PDB entry 8E8C | X-ray diffraction, 2.25 A resolution | chains A and T of the 3 polymer chains in the assembly

== Chain A ==
Molecule: DNA polymerase eta
From: Homo sapiens
Notes: EC 2.7.7.7
UniProtKB: Q9Y253 (POLH_HUMAN); numbering as in UniProt (aligned over 1-432)
Sequence (435 residues; each row starts with the number of its first residue; numbers below 1 keep their minus sign (Gly-2 is residue -2)):
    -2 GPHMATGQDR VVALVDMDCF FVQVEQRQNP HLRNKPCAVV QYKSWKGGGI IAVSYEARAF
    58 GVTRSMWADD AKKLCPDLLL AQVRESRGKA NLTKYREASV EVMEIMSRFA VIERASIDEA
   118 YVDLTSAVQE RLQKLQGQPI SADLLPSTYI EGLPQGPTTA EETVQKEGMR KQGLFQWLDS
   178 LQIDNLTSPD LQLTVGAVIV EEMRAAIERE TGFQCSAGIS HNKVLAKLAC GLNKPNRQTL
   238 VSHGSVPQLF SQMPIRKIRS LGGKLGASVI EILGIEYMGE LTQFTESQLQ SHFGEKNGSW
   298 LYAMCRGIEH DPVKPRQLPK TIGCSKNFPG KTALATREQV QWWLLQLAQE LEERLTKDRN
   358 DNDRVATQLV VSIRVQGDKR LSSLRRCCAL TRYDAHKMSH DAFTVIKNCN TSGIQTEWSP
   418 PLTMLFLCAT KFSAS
Unresolved in the structure: 154-161, 411-412
Sequence notes: expression tag (-2 to 0)
Curated features (UniProtKB/Swiss-Prot):
  - binding site (Mg(2+)): Asp13, Met14, Asp115, Glu116
  - binding site (Mn(2+)): Asp13, Met14, Asp115, Glu116
  - binding site (a 2'-deoxyribonucleoside 5'-triphosphate): Arg61
  - natural variant: Val37 (deletion: In XPV), Leu75 (deletion: In XPV), Arg93 (R93P: In XPV), Arg111 (R111H: In XPV), Thr122 (T122P: In XPV), Gly153 (G153D: In a breast cancer sample), Thr191 (T191P: In XPV), Gly263 (G263V: In XPV), Val266 (V266D: In XPV), Gly295 (G295R: In XPV), Arg361 (R361S: In XPV)
  - mutagenesis: Tyr52 (Y52A/F: Reduces DNA polymerase activity; Y52E: Reduces DNA polymerase activity. Increases fidelity of replication and reduces translesion bypass), Arg61 (R61A: Reduces enzymatic activity by two-thirds), Ser62 (S62G: Increased DNA polymerase activity and translesion bypass compared to wild-type), Ala68 (A68S/V: Severe reduction in thymine dimer translesion bypass), Asn324 to Pro326 (Reduces binding to chromatin and to monoubiquitinated PCNA. Abolishes binding to monoubiquitinated PCNA; when associated with 705-E--H-713 Del)
Metal / ion sites: Mn2+ site 1: Asp13, Met14, Asp115 (together with 2'-deoxyguanosine-5'-triphosphate); Mn2+ site 2: Asp13, Asp115 (together with 2'-deoxyguanosine-5'-triphosphate) (shared with 1 residue of chain P)
Ligand contacts: 2'-deoxyguanosine-5'-triphosphate (DGT): Asp13, Met14, Asp15, Cys16, Phe17, Phe18, Gln38, Ile48, Ala49, Tyr52, Arg55, Arg61, Leu89, Ile114, Asp115, Lys231
Reported in the primary citation:
  - mutagenesis - S113A (3-fold): decreased catalytic activity on dN primer end

== Chain T ==
Molecule: 12-nt DNA strand
Sequence (12 nucleotides; each row starts with the number of its first residue):
     2 CATTATGACG CT

== Chain A / chain T interface ==
Residue-residue contacts (40; chain A residue first):
  Gln38(A) - DT5(T)  hydrogen bond to the base
  Gln38(A) - DA6(T)  sugar contact
  Tyr39(A) - DT5(T)  phosphate contact
  Tyr39(A) - DA6(T)  hydrogen bond to the phosphate
  Trp42(A) - DA3(T)  stacking on the base
  Arg61(A) - DT5(T)  hydrogen bond to the base
  Ser62(A) - DT4(T)  sugar contact
  Trp64(A) - DA3(T)  phosphate contact
  Trp64(A) - DT4(T)  phosphate contact
  Lys86(A) - DT7(T)  salt bridge to the phosphate
  Leu89(A) - DA6(T)  phosphate contact
  Leu89(A) - DT7(T)  phosphate contact
  Arg93(A) - DT7(T)  salt bridge to the phosphate
  Arg93(A) - DG8(T)  salt bridge to the phosphate
  Glu110(A) - DC10(T)  phosphate contact
  Lys293(A) - DC12(T)  salt bridge to the phosphate
  Lys311(A) - DC10(T)  salt bridge to the phosphate
  Arg313(A) - DA9(T)  salt bridge to the phosphate
  Arg313(A) - DC10(T)  salt bridge to the phosphate
  Pro316(A) - DA9(T)  phosphate contact
  Lys317(A) - DA9(T)  hydrogen bond to the phosphate
  Lys317(A) - DC10(T)  salt bridge to the phosphate
  Thr318(A) - DG8(T)  sugar contact
  Thr318(A) - DA9(T)  hydrogen bond to the phosphate
  Ile319(A) - DG8(T)  phosphate contact
  Gly320(A) - DT7(T)  sugar contact
  Gly320(A) - DG8(T)  hydrogen bond to the phosphate
  Cys321(A) - DT7(T)  phosphate contact
  Ser322(A) - DA6(T)  sugar contact
  Ser322(A) - DT7(T)  hydrogen bond to the phosphate
  Lys323(A) - DA6(T)  salt bridge to the phosphate
  Asn324(A) - DT5(T)  sugar contact
  Asn324(A) - DA6(T)  hydrogen bond to the phosphate
  Pro326(A) - DA3(T)  phosphate contact
  Pro326(A) - DT5(T)  phosphate contact
  Gly327(A) - DC2(T)  phosphate contact
  Gly327(A) - DA3(T)  phosphate contact
  Thr329(A) - DA3(T)  base contact
  Arg351(A) - DT7(T)  salt bridge to the phosphate
  Arg351(A) - DG8(T)  salt bridge to the phosphate
Interface residues without a listed pair, chain A (32 interface residues in all): Ile48, Ala87, Arg111, Ala112, Leu315, Glu347

== Overview ==
The interface between chain A and chain T involves 32 residues on one side and 10 on the other, with 8
hydrogen bonds, 11 salt bridges and 1 aromatic stacking contact. Polar contacts include Gln38(A)-DT5(T),
Arg61(A)-DT5(T) and Tyr39(A)-DA6(T). Bound to chain A: 2'-deoxyguanosine-5'-triphosphate. From the paper:
S113A of chain A reduces catalytic activity on dN primer end.
Here chain A is DNA polymerase eta (Homo sapiens) and chain T is a 12-nt DNA strand. Entry 8E8C (Human DNA
polymerase eta-DNA-rU-ended primer ternary mismatch complex:reaction with 10 mM Mn2+ for 30s) was determined
by X-ray diffraction together with 8E85, 8E86, 8E87, 8E88, 8E89, 8E8A and 8 further entries from the same
study.
